4Y28 - chains L and H of the 16 polymer chains in the assembly; structure by X-ray diffraction, 2.80 A resolution.

# Chain L
Molecule: Putative uncharacterized protein
From: Pisum sativum
Chain sequence (167 residues; row label = number of the first residue in the row):
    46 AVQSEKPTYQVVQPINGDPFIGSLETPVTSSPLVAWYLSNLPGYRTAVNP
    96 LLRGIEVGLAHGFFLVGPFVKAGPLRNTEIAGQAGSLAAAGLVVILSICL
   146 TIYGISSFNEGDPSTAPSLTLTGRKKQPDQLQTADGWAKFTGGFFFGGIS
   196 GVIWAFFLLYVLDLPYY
Unresolved in the structure: 46-52
Metal / ion sites: chlorophyll a Mg near Glu-101 (its only coordinating residue here)
Small-molecule neighbours:
  - beta-carotene (BCR), molecule 1: Tyr-82, Leu-104, Ala-105, Phe-108, Phe-109, Phe-191, Ser-195, Ile-198, Trp-199
  - beta-carotene (BCR), molecule 2: His-106, Leu-141, Cys-144, Leu-145, Ile-147, Tyr-148, Trp-182, Phe-185, Phe-189
  - beta-carotene (BCR), molecule 3: Phe-114, Ala-133, Leu-137, Ile-140
  - chlorophyll a (CLA), molecule 1: Val-57, Leu-69, Thr-71, Pro-72
  - chlorophyll a (CLA), molecule 2: Leu-69, Thr-71, Val-73, Thr-74, Val-79, Tyr-82, Leu-83
  - chlorophyll a (CLA), molecule 3: Tyr-82, Asn-85, Leu-86, Arg-90, Glu-101, Leu-104, Ala-105
  - chlorophyll a (CLA), molecule 4: Tyr-82, Leu-86, Pro-87, Gly-88, Glu-101, Val-102, His-106, Phe-109
  - chlorophyll a (CLA), molecule 5: Phe-108, Phe-109, Gly-112, Pro-113, Lys-116, Leu-203, Leu-209, Pro-210, Tyr-211, Tyr-212
  - chlorophyll a (CLA), molecule 6: Leu-110, Pro-113, Phe-114, Ala-117, Gly-118, Pro-119, Asn-122
  - chlorophyll a (CLA), molecule 7: Phe-114, Pro-119, Leu-120, Leu-132, Ala-133, Gly-136, Ile-140
  - chlorophyll a (CLA), molecule 8: Leu-137, Ile-140, Tyr-148, Ser-152
  - chlorophyll a (CLA), molecule 9: Ile-140, Ile-143, Cys-144

# Chain H
Molecule: Photosystem I reaction center subunit VI
From: Pisum sativum
Chain sequence (90 residues; numbered 52 to 141; the number before each row is that of its first residue):
    52 SVYFDLEDIGNTTGQWDLYGSDAPSPYSPLQSKFFETFAAPFTKRGLLLK
   102 FLILGGGSTLAYFSTTASGDILPIVKGPQLPPKLGPRGKL
Unresolved in the structure: 52, 137-141
Metal / ion sites: chlorophyll a Mg near Gln-82 (its only coordinating residue here)
Small-molecule neighbours:
  - chlorophyll a (CLA), molecule 1: Pro-77, Tyr-78, Gln-82, Phe-86
  - chlorophyll a (CLA), molecule 2: Ser-79, Leu-81, Gln-82, Phe-85, Phe-86
  - chlorophyll a (CLA), molecule 3: Ile-104, Gly-107, Gly-108, Thr-110, Leu-111

# How chain L and chain H interact
Contacting residue pairs (56):
  Ile-60(L) / Trp-67(H)  hydrophobic
  Asn-61(L) / Val-53(H)
  Asn-61(L) / Trp-67(H)
  Gly-62(L) / Val-53(H)
  Asp-63(L) / Val-53(H)  hydrogen bond (side chain-backbone)
  Thr-74(L) / Tyr-70(H)  hydrogen bond (backbone-side chain)
  Leu-83(L) / Tyr-70(H)  hydrophobic
  Ser-84(L) / Tyr-70(H)  hydrogen bond (side chain-backbone)
  Ser-84(L) / Ser-72(H)
  Pro-87(L) / Tyr-78(H)
  Tyr-89(L) / Tyr-70(H)
  Tyr-89(L) / Gly-71(H)
  Tyr-89(L) / Ser-72(H)  hydrogen bond (backbone-side chain)
  Arg-90(L) / Ser-72(H)
  Arg-90(L) / Pro-77(H)
  Thr-91(L) / Gly-71(H)
  Thr-91(L) / Ser-72(H)  hydrogen bond (backbone-side chain)
  Thr-91(L) / Asp-73(H)  hydrogen bond (side chain-backbone)
  Ala-92(L) / Ala-74(H)
  Val-93(L) / Ser-76(H)
  Asn-94(L) / Glu-87(H)
  Leu-96(L) / Thr-94(H)
  Leu-97(L) / Tyr-78(H)
  Leu-97(L) / Ser-83(H)
  Ile-100(L) / Phe-86(H)  hydrophobic
  Glu-101(L) / Tyr-78(H)  hydrogen bond
  Leu-132(L) / Phe-114(H)  hydrophobic
  Ser-142(L) / Leu-103(H)
  Ile-143(L) / Leu-103(H)
  Thr-146(L) / Leu-100(H)
  Gly-149(L) / Arg-96(H)
  Ile-150(L) / Arg-96(H)
  Ile-150(L) / Leu-100(H)  hydrophobic
  Phe-153(L) / Arg-96(H)
  Pro-162(L) / Gln-66(H)
  Pro-162(L) / Trp-67(H)
  Pro-162(L) / Asp-68(H)
  Leu-164(L) / Gly-61(H)
  Leu-164(L) / Asn-62(H)
  Leu-164(L) / Gln-66(H)
  Leu-164(L) / Trp-67(H)
  Leu-164(L) / Asp-68(H)  hydrogen bond (backbone-backbone)
  Thr-165(L) / Trp-67(H)
  Leu-166(L) / Trp-67(H)  hydrophobic
  Gly-168(L) / Asn-62(H)
  Gln-172(L) / Asp-68(H)
  Asp-174(L) / Asp-68(H)
  Ala-179(L) / Arg-96(H)
  Ala-183(L) / Thr-94(H)
  Ala-183(L) / Arg-96(H)
  Lys-184(L) / Thr-94(H)
  Gly-187(L) / Phe-93(H)
  Phe-190(L) / Leu-103(H)  hydrophobic
  Phe-191(L) / Phe-89(H)
  Phe-191(L) / Ala-90(H)  hydrophobic
  Phe-191(L) / Phe-93(H)  hydrophobic
Also at the interface, not in a pair above, chain L (47 interface residues in all): Ile-66, Ala-80, Arg-98, Leu-120, Val-139, Ile-147, Glu-155, Lys-170, Thr-186
Also at the interface, not in a pair above, chain H (36 interface residues in all): Tyr-54, Asp-59, Thr-63, Thr-64, Gly-65, Leu-69, Pro-75, Leu-99, Phe-102, Ile-104, Ser-119

# Summary
47 residues of chain L face 36 of chain H across their interface; the contacts include 8 hydrogen bonds. Polar
pairs include Asp-63(L)/Val-53(H), Thr-74(L)/Tyr-70(H) and Ser-84(L)/Tyr-70(H). 2 chlorophyll a molecules are
bound between chain L and chain H.
Chain L is Putative uncharacterized protein and chain H is Photosystem I reaction center subunit VI, both from
Pisum sativum; the structure, The structure of plant photosystem I super-complex at 2.8 angstrom resolution,
was determined by X-ray diffraction.
